2X78 - chains A and B; structure by X-ray diffraction, 2.00 A resolution.

[Chain A (and B)]
Protein: Integrase
Source organism: Human spumaretrovirus
Notes: fragment: catalytic core, residues 861-1060; chain B of this document is another copy of the same molecule, construct and numbering; everything in this record applies to it too
UniProt: P14350 (POL_FOAMV); residues 110-309 here correspond to UniProt positions 861-1060 (UniProt number = residue number + 751)
Chain sequence (200 residues; each row starts with the number of its first residue):
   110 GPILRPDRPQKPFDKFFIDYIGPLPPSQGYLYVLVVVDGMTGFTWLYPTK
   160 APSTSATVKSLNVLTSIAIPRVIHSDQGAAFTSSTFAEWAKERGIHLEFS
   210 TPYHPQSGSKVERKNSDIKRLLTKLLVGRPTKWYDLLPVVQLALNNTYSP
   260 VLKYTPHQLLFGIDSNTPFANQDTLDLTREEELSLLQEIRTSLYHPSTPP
Unresolved in the structure: 110-118, 211-217, 273-281, 306-309 (chain B: 110-117, 212-218, 273-276, 305-309)
UniProt features mapped onto this chain:
  - binding site (Mg(2+)): Asp123, Asp185

[How chain A and chain B interact]
Pairs across the interface (49; chain A residue first):
  Lys120(A) - Phe278(B)  hydrogen bond (side chain-backbone)
  Lys120(A) - Ala279(B)
  Pro121(A) - Pro277(B)
  Phe122(A) - Pro277(B)  hydrophobic
  Tyr139(A) - Lys168(B)  hydrogen bond
  Phe152(A) - Ile176(B)  hydrophobic
  Trp154(A) - Ile176(B)
  Tyr156(A) - Val172(B)  hydrophobic
  Lys168(A) - Tyr139(B)  hydrogen bond
  Lys168(A) - Tyr243(B)
  Asn171(A) - Tyr243(B)  hydrogen bond
  Asn171(A) - Pro247(B)
  Val172(A) - Tyr156(B)  hydrophobic
  Ser175(A) - Pro247(B)
  Ser175(A) - Gln250(B)
  Ser175(A) - Leu251(B)
  Ile176(A) - Phe152(B)  hydrophobic
  Ile176(A) - Trp154(B)
  Ile176(A) - Gln250(B)
  Ile176(A) - Leu251(B)
  Ile176(A) - Phe270(B)  hydrophobic
  Ile176(A) - Phe278(B)
  Ala177(A) - Phe278(B)  hydrophobic
  Ile178(A) - Asp285(B)
  Ile178(A) - Leu286(B)  hydrophobic
  Arg180(A) - Pro277(B)  hydrogen bond (side chain-backbone)
  Arg180(A) - Ala279(B)
  Arg180(A) - Asp285(B)  salt bridge
  Glu201(A) - Arg288(B)  salt bridge
  Arg202(A) - Pro247(B)
  Arg202(A) - Val248(B)
  Arg202(A) - Glu291(B)  salt bridge
  Gly203(A) - Thr287(B)
  Tyr243(A) - Lys168(B)
  Pro247(A) - Asn171(B)
  Pro247(A) - Ser175(B)
  Pro247(A) - Arg202(B)
  Val248(A) - Arg202(B)
  Gln250(A) - Ser175(B)
  Gln250(A) - Ile176(B)
  Leu251(A) - Ser175(B)
  Leu251(A) - Ile176(B)
  Leu251(A) - Ala177(B)  hydrophobic
  Leu251(A) - Ile178(B)  hydrophobic
  Leu269(A) - Phe270(B)
  Phe270(A) - Ile176(B)  hydrophobic
  Phe270(A) - Leu269(B)
  Phe270(A) - Phe270(B)
  Arg288(A) - Glu201(B)  salt bridge
Other interface residues (no listed pair), chain A (31 interface residues in all): Thr174, Asp244, Asn255, His266, Leu286
Other interface residues (no listed pair), chain B (34 interface residues in all): Lys159, Thr174, Asp244, His266, Gly271, Leu284

[In short]
The interface between chain A and chain B involves 31 residues on one side and 34 on the other; the contacts
include 5 hydrogen bonds and 4 salt bridges. Polar pairs include Arg180(A)-Asp285(B), Glu201(A)-Arg288(B) and
Arg202(A)-Glu291(B).
Both chains are Integrase (Human spumaretrovirus). Entry 2X78 (Human foamy virus integrase - catalytic core)
was determined by X-ray diffraction together with 2X6N, 2X6S and 2X74 from the same study.
